Entry 4OC3 (X-ray diffraction, 1.79 A resolution); this record covers chain A.

Chain A:
Protein: Glutamate carboxypeptidase 2
From: Homo sapiens
Notes: EC 3.4.17.21
UniProtKB: Q04609 (FOLH1_HUMAN); residues 44-750 here = UniProt positions 44-750
Amino-acid sequence (709 residues; each row starts with the number of its first residue):
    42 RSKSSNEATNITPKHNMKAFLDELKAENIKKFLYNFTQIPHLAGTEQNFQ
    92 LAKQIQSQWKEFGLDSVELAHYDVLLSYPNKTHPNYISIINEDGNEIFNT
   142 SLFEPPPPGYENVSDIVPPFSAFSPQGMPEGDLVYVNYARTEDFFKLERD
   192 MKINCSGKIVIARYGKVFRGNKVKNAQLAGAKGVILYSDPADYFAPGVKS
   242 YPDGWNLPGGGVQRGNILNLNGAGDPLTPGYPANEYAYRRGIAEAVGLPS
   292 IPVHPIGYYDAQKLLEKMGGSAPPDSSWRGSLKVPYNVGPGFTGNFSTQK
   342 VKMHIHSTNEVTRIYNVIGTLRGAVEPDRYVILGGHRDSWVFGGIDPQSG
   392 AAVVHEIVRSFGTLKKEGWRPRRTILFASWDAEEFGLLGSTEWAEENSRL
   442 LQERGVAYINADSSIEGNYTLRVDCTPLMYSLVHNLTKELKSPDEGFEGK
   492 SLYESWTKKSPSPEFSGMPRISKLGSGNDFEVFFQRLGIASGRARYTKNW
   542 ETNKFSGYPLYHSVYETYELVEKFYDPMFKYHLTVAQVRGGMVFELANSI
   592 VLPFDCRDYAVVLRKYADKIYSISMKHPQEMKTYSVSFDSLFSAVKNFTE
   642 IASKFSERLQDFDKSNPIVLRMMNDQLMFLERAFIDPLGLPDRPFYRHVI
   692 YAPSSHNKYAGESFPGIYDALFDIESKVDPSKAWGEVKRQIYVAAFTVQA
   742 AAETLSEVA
Unresolved in the structure: 42-54, 654-655
Covalent attachments: N-acetylglucosamine (NAG) linked to N76, N121, N195, N459; glycan linked to N140, N476, N638
Sequence notes: expression tag (42-43)
Ion coordination: Ca2+: T269, Y272, E433, E436; Zn2+ site 1: H377, D387, D453; Zn2+ site 2: D387, E425, H553 (together with 2QP)
Small-molecule neighbours: 2QP (N~2~-{[(1S)-1-carboxy-2-(furan-2-yl)ethyl]carbamoyl}-N~6~-(4-iodobenzoyl)-L-lysine): F209, R210, G256, N257, D387, E424, E425, G427, L428, D453, S454, E457, R463, V464, D465, S517, G518, N519, R534, A535, R536, K545, F546, G548, Y552, H553, K699, Y700
Swiss-Prot annotation at these positions:
  - active site: E424 (Nucleophile), S628 (Charge relay system), D666 (Charge relay system), H689 (Charge relay system)
  - binding site (substrate): R210, N257, E424, S517, G518, N519, R534 to R536, Y552, H553, K699, Y700
  - binding site (Ca(2+)): T269, Y272, E433, E436
  - binding site (Zn(2+)): H377, D387, E425, D453, H553
  - glycosylation (N-linked (GlcNAc...) asparagine): N51, N76, N121, N140, N153, N195, N336, N459, N476, N638
  - natural variant: H475 (H475Y: Correlates with lower folate and higher homocysteine levels)
  - mutagenesis: N51 (N51A: Loss of glycosylation. Reduces enzyme activity), N76 (N76A: Loss of glycosylation. Reduces enzyme activity), N121 (N121A: Loss of glycosylation. Severely reduced enzyme activity), N140 (N140A: Loss of glycosylation. Severely reduced enzyme activity), N153 (N153A: Loss of glycosylation. Severely reduced enzyme activity), N195 (N195A: Loss of glycosylation. Severely reduced enzyme activity), N336 (N336A: Loss of glycosylation. Reduces enzyme activity), H377 (H377A/G/Q: Complete loss of activity), D379 (D379E/N: Complete loss of activity), D387 (D387E/L: Complete loss of activity; D387N: No effect on enzyme activity), P388 (P388A: No effect on enzyme activity), E424 (E424A: Complete loss of activity; E424D: Reduces enzyme activity; E424Q: Reduces enzyme activity), 7 further mutagenesis entries in UniProt
What the authors report for this chain:
  - binding site for 2QP: R210, E424, E457, R463, D465, G518, R534, R536, Y552, H553, Y700

Overview:
Chain A binds compound 2QP. Covalently linked N-acetylglucosamine: at N76, N121, N140, N195, N459 and N476 and
1 more. UniProt lists 4 active-site residues, 13 substrate-binding residues, 4 Ca2+-binding residues and 5
Zn2+-binding residues. From the paper: a binding site for 2QP at R210, E424 and E457 among others.
Chain A is Glutamate carboxypeptidase 2 (Homo sapiens); the structure, X-ray structure of of human glutamate
carboxypeptidase II (GCPII) in a complex with CFIBzL, a urea-based ..., was determined by X-ray diffraction,
deposited together with 4OC0, 4OC2 and 4OC4.
